Entry 1Q1G (X-ray diffraction, 2.02 A resolution); this record covers chains E and F of the 6 polymer chains in the assembly.

# Chain E (and F)
Protein: Uridine phosphorylase putative
Organism: Plasmodium falciparum
Notes: EC 2.4.2.1; chain F of this document is another copy of the same molecule, construct and numbering; everything in this record applies to it too
UniProt: Q8I3X4 (Q8I3X4_PLAF7); residues 2-245 here = UniProt positions 2-245
Amino-acid sequence (276 residues; each row starts with the number of its first residue; numbers below 1 keep their minus sign (Met-1 is residue -1)):
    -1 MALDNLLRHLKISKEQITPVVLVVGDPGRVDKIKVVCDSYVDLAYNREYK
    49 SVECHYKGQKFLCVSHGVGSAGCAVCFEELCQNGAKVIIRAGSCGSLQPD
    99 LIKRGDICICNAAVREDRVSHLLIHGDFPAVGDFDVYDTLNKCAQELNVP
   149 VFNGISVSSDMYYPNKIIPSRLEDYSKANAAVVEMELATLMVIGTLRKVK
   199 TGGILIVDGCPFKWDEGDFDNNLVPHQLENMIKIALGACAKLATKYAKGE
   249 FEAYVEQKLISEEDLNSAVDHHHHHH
Disordered / not traced: -1 to 2, 246-274
Sequence notes: cloning artifact (0-1, 246-268); expression tag (269-274)
Residues lining bound ligands:
  - mt-immh (MTI; 3,4-dihydroxy-2-[(methylsulfanyl)methyl]-5-(4-oxo-4,5-dihydro-3H-pyrrolo[3,2-d]pyrimidin-7-yl)pyrrolidinium), molecule 1: His7, Arg45, Val73
  - mt-immh (MTI), molecule 2: Val66, Arg88, Ser91, Cys92, Gly93, Tyr160, Val181, Glu182, Met183, Glu184, Asp206, Pro209, Trp212
Curated features (UniProtKB/Swiss-Prot):
  - active site: Asp206 (Proton donor)
  - binding site (a purine D-ribonucleoside): His7, Met183, Glu184
  - binding site (phosphate): Gly23 to Arg27, Arg45, Arg88 to Ser91

# Interface between chain E and chain F
Contacting residue pairs (87):
  Arg6(E) - Tyr160(F)  hydrogen bond
  Arg6(E) - Tyr161(F)
  Arg6(E) - Trp212(F)
  Arg6(E) - Phe217(F)
  His7(E) - Tyr160(F)  hydrogen bond
  His7(E) - Tyr161(F)
  Lys9(E) - Asn219(F)  hydrogen bond
  Gly23(E) - Arg45(F)
  Asp24(E) - Arg45(F)
  Pro25(E) - Arg45(F)
  Tyr43(E) - Tyr43(F)  hydrogen bond
  Arg45(E) - Gly23(F)
  Arg45(E) - Asp24(F)
  Arg45(E) - Val66(F)
  Glu46(E) - Glu46(F)
  Glu46(E) - Gly65(F)
  Glu46(E) - Val66(F)  hydrogen bond (side chain-backbone)
  Tyr47(E) - Val66(F)
  Gly65(E) - Glu46(F)
  Val66(E) - Arg45(F)
  Val66(E) - Glu46(F)  hydrogen bond (backbone-side chain)
  Val66(E) - Tyr47(F)
  Val66(E) - Gly70(F)
  Gly67(E) - Ala69(F)
  Gly67(E) - Gly70(F)
  Ser68(E) - Ala69(F)
  Ala69(E) - Gly67(F)
  Ala69(E) - Ser68(F)
  Ala69(E) - Asp158(F)
  Ala69(E) - Met183(F)
  Gly70(E) - Val66(F)  hydrogen bond (backbone-backbone)
  Gly70(E) - Gly67(F)
  Val73(E) - Tyr161(F)
  Glu76(E) - Tyr161(F)
  Glu77(E) - Tyr161(F)  hydrogen bond
  Arg113(E) - Arg116(F)  hydrogen bond (backbone-side chain)
  Glu114(E) - Arg116(F)
  Glu114(E) - Leu120(F)
  Asp115(E) - Arg116(F)  hydrogen bond (backbone-side chain)
  Arg116(E) - Arg113(F)  hydrogen bond (side chain-backbone)
  Arg116(E) - Glu114(F)
  Arg116(E) - Asp115(F)  hydrogen bond (side chain-backbone)
  Arg116(E) - Arg116(F)
  Arg116(E) - His119(F)
  Arg116(E) - Asp158(F)
  Arg116(E) - Arg169(F)
  Val117(E) - Asp158(F)
  His119(E) - Arg116(F)
  Leu120(E) - Glu114(F)
  Leu120(E) - Ser157(F)
  Leu120(E) - Met159(F)
  Leu120(E) - Ile166(F)
  Leu121(E) - Met159(F)  hydrophobic
  Leu121(E) - Asn163(F)  hydrogen bond (backbone-side chain)
  Leu121(E) - Ile165(F)
  Leu121(E) - Ile166(F)
  Ile122(E) - Ile165(F)  hydrophobic
  Ile122(E) - Ile166(F)  hydrophobic
  His123(E) - Ile166(F)
  Asp158(E) - Ala69(F)
  Asp158(E) - Arg116(F)
  Asp158(E) - Val117(F)
  Asp158(E) - Asp158(F)
  Met159(E) - Leu120(F)
  Met159(E) - Leu121(F)  hydrophobic
  Tyr160(E) - Arg6(F)  hydrogen bond
  Tyr160(E) - His7(F)  hydrogen bond
  Tyr160(E) - Val73(F)  hydrophobic
  Tyr161(E) - Arg6(F)
  Tyr161(E) - His7(F)
  Tyr161(E) - Val73(F)
  Tyr161(E) - Glu76(F)
  Tyr161(E) - Glu77(F)  hydrogen bond
  Asn163(E) - Leu121(F)
  Asn163(E) - Leu194(F)
  Ile165(E) - Leu121(F)
  Ile165(E) - Ile122(F)  hydrophobic
  Ile165(E) - Leu194(F)  hydrophobic
  Ile166(E) - Leu120(F)
  Ile166(E) - Leu121(F)
  Ile166(E) - Ile122(F)  hydrophobic
  Ile166(E) - His123(F)
  Arg169(E) - Arg116(F)
  Met183(E) - Ala69(F)  hydrophobic
  Leu194(E) - Asn163(F)
  Trp212(E) - Arg6(F)
  Phe217(E) - Arg6(F)
Also at the interface, not in a pair above, chain E (45 interface residues in all): Gln80, Ser157, Pro162, Arg195
Also at the interface, not in a pair above, chain F (45 interface residues in all): Pro25, Gln80, Pro162, Arg195

# Overview
The chain E/chain F interface involves 45 residues from each chain; the contacts include 16 hydrogen bonds.
Among the polar pairs are Arg6(E)-Tyr160(F), His7(E)-Tyr160(F) and Lys9(E)-Asn219(F). Chain E binds mt-immh.
Chain E and chain F are both Uridine phosphorylase putative (Plasmodium falciparum); the structure, Crystal
structure of Plasmodium falciparum PNP with 5'-methylthio-immucillin-H, was determined by X-ray diffraction
together with 1RR6 and 1NW4 from the same study.
